6P9C - chains A and B; structure by X-ray diffraction, 1.90 A resolution.

[Chain A (and B)]
Name: Beta-lactamase
Organism: Klebsiella pneumoniae
Notes: EC 3.5.2.6; chain B of this document is another copy of the same molecule, construct and numbering; everything in this record applies to it too
UniProt: Q6XEC0 (Q6XEC0_KLEPN); numbering as in UniProt (aligned over 1-265)
Sequence (265 residues; row label = number of the first residue in the row):
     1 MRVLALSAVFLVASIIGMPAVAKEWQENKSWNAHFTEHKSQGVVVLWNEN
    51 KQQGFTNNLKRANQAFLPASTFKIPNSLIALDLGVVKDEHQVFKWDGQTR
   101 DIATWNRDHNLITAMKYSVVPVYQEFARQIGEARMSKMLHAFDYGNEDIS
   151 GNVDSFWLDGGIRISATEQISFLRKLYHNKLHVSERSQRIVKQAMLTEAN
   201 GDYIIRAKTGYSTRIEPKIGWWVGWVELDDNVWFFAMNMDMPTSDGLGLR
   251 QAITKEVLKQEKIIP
Disordered / not traced: 1-23
Covalent attachments: compound 4J6 linked to Ser-70
Bound ions: Ca2+ site 1: Glu-37, Glu-256; Cd2+ site 1: Glu-37, His-38, Glu-125, Glu-256; Ca2+ site 2: Asp-143, Glu-147 (shared with Asp-143(B), Glu-147(B) of chain B); Cd2+ site 2: Glu-147 (shared with Asp-143(B) of chain B); Ca2+ site 3 near Asp-154 (its only coordinating residue here)
Small-molecule neighbours:
  - 4J6 ((4R,5S)-5-[(2S,3R)-3-hydroxy-1-oxobutan-2-yl]-4-methyl-3-({(3S,5S)-5-[(sulfamoylamino)methyl]pyrrolidin-3-yl}sulfanyl)-4,5-dihydro-1H-pyrrole-2-carboxylic acid): Ala-69, Lys-73, Trp-105, Ser-118, Val-120, Leu-158, Thr-209, Gly-210, Tyr-211, Leu-247, Arg-250
  - Doripenem (O6P): Asn-48, Asn-50, Lys-51, Phe-55, Leu-228, Asp-229, Asp-230, Asn-231, Trp-233, Glu-261, Lys-262, Ile-263
What the authors report for this chain:
  - binding site for 4J6: Val-120, Leu-158, Thr-209, Arg-250
  - conformationally variable residues (side-chain flip): Leu-158
  - post-translational modification sites: Lys-73 (citing earlier work)

[Chain A / chain B interface]
Pairs across the interface (29):
  Glu-89(A) / Arg-189(B)  salt bridge
  His-90(A) / Tyr-177(B)
  Arg-107(A) / Asp-229(B)  salt bridge
  Arg-107(A) / Asp-230(B)  salt bridge
  Thr-113(A) / Asp-229(B)
  Lys-116(A) / Gly-201(B)  hydrogen bond (side chain-backbone)
  Lys-116(A) / Asp-229(B)  salt bridge
  Tyr-117(A) / Asp-229(B)  hydrogen bond
  Tyr-177(A) / His-90(B)
  Glu-185(A) / Arg-186(B)  salt bridge
  Arg-186(A) / Glu-185(B)  salt bridge
  Arg-189(A) / Glu-89(B)  salt bridge
  Arg-189(A) / Ile-190(B)
  Arg-189(A) / Gln-193(B)
  Ile-190(A) / Arg-189(B)
  Gln-193(A) / Arg-189(B)
  Leu-196(A) / Leu-196(B)  hydrophobic
  Leu-196(A) / Ala-199(B)  hydrophobic
  Leu-196(A) / Ile-204(B)  hydrophobic
  Glu-198(A) / Ala-199(B)
  Ala-199(A) / Leu-196(B)  hydrophobic
  Ala-199(A) / Glu-198(B)
  Ala-199(A) / Ala-199(B)  hydrogen bond (backbone-backbone)
  Asn-200(A) / Thr-197(B)
  Gly-201(A) / Lys-116(B)  hydrogen bond (backbone-side chain)
  Arg-206(A) / Gln-193(B)
  Asp-229(A) / Thr-113(B)
  Asp-229(A) / Lys-116(B)  salt bridge
  Asp-229(A) / Tyr-117(B)  hydrogen bond
Other interface residues (no listed pair), chain A (22 interface residues in all): Thr-197, Asp-202, Ile-204
Other interface residues (no listed pair), chain B (21 interface residues in all): Asn-200, Arg-206

[Summary]
22 residues of chain A face 21 of chain B across their interface; the contacts include 5 hydrogen bonds and 8
salt bridges. Polar contacts include Glu-89(A)/Arg-189(B), Arg-107(A)/Asp-229(B) and Arg-107(A)/Asp-230(B).
Chain A binds Doripenem. The paper reports a binding site for 4J6 at Val-120(A), Leu-158(A) and Thr-209(A)
among others; a modification site at Lys-73(A).
Both chains are Beta-lactamase (Klebsiella pneumoniae). Entry 6P9C (OXA-48 carbapanemase, doripenem complex)
was determined by X-ray diffraction (same publication as 6P96, 6P97, 6P98 and 6P99).
